Entry 1I8I (X-ray diffraction, 2.40 A resolution); this record covers chains B and C of the 3 polymer chains in the assembly.

== Chain B ==
Protein: Epidermal growth factor receptor antibody MR1SCFV heavy chain
Source organism: Mus musculus
Reference sequence: P18529 (HV58_MOUSE); residues 301-424 here correspond to UniProt positions 1-124 (UniProt number = residue number - 300)
Sequence (124 residues; each row starts with the number of its first residue):
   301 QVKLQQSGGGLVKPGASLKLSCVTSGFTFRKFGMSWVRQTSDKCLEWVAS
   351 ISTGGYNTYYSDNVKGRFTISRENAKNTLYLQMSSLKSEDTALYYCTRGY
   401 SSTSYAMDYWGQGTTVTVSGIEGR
Unresolved in the structure: 420-424
Sequence notes: engineered mutation Cys-344 (Arg44 in P18529); conflict Gly-420 (Ser120 in P18529), Ile-421 (Ser121 in P18529), Glu-422 (Gly122 in P18529), Arg-424 (Gly124 in P18529)
Cystine bridges: Cys-322/Cys-396

== Chain C ==
Protein: Epidermal growth factor receptor, egfrviii peptide antigen
Notes: fragment: n-terminal fragment
Sequence (12 residues; numbered 499 to 510; the number before each row is that of its first residue):
   499 EEKKGNYVVTDH
Unresolved in the structure: 499-501

== How chain B and chain C interact ==
Pairs across the interface (24; chain B residue first):
  Gly-333(B) / Val-507(C)
  Ser-352(B) / Val-506(C)
  Ser-352(B) / Val-507(C)
  Ser-352(B) / Asp-509(C)  hydrogen bond
  Thr-353(B) / Val-507(C)  hydrogen bond (backbone-backbone)
  Thr-353(B) / Thr-508(C)
  Thr-353(B) / Asp-509(C)  hydrogen bond (side chain-backbone)
  Gly-354(B) / Asp-509(C)  hydrogen bond (backbone-side chain)
  Gly-355(B) / Asp-509(C)
  Tyr-356(B) / Asp-509(C)
  Asn-357(B) / Val-506(C)
  Asn-357(B) / Asp-509(C)  hydrogen bond
  Tyr-359(B) / Tyr-505(C)
  Tyr-359(B) / Val-506(C)  hydrogen bond (side chain-backbone)
  Ser-402(B) / Val-507(C)
  Ser-402(B) / Thr-508(C)  hydrogen bond (backbone-side chain)
  Thr-403(B) / Lys-502(C)  hydrogen bond (backbone-backbone)
  Thr-403(B) / Tyr-505(C)
  Thr-403(B) / Val-507(C)
  Ser-404(B) / Tyr-505(C)  hydrogen bond
  Ser-404(B) / Val-507(C)
  Tyr-405(B) / Tyr-505(C)  hydrogen bond (backbone-side chain)
  Tyr-405(B) / Val-506(C)  hydrogen bond (side chain-backbone)
  Tyr-405(B) / Val-507(C)

== In short ==
The interface between chain B and chain C involves 12 residues on one side and 6 on the other; the contacts
include 11 hydrogen bonds. Among the polar pairs are Ser-352(B)/Asp-509(C), Thr-353(B)/Asp-509(C) and
Gly-354(B)/Asp-509(C).
Here chain B is Epidermal growth factor receptor antibody MR1SCFV heavy chain (Mus musculus) and chain C is
Epidermal growth factor receptor, egfrviii peptide antigen. Entry 1I8I (Crystal structure of dsfv MR1 in
complex with the peptide antigen of the mutant epidermal growth ...) was determined by X-ray diffraction (same
publication as 1I8K).
